5Y5Z - chains T and U of the 26 polymer chains in the assembly; structure by electron microscopy, 6.70 A resolution (low resolution: residue-level contacts below are approximate; hydrogen-bond / salt-bridge calls are withheld).

Chain T (and U):
Protein: V-type ATP synthase, subunit K
From: Thermus thermophilus HB8
Notes: chain U of this document is another copy of the same molecule, construct and numbering; everything in this record applies to it too
UniProt: Q5SIT7 (Q5SIT7_THET8); residues -18 to 80 here correspond to UniProt positions 1-99 (UniProt number = residue number + 19)
Sequence (99 residues; numbered -18 to 80; the number before each row is that of its first residue; numbers below 1 keep their minus sign (Met-18 is residue -18)):
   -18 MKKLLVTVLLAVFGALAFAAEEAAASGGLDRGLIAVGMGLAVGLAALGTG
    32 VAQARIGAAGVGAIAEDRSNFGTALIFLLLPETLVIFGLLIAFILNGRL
Unresolved in the structure: -18 to 4

Interface between chain T and chain U:
Residue-residue contacts (13; chain T residue first):
  Gly8(T) - Ser7(U)
  Leu14(T) - Gly13(U)
  Ala22(T) - Gly20(U)
  Leu25(T) - Gly24(U)
  Leu25(T) - Leu28(U)
  Ala26(T) - Gly24(U)
  Gly29(T) - Leu28(U)
  Gly29(T) - Gly31(U)
  Ala33(T) - Gly31(U)
  Ala33(T) - Ala35(U)
  Ile37(T) - Ala35(U)
  Arg79(T) - Ala6(U)
  Arg79(T) - Ser7(U)
Interface residues without a listed pair, chain T (15 interface residues in all): Asp11, Ile15, Gly18, Leu21, Val32, Arg36
Interface residues without a listed pair, chain U (14 interface residues in all): Gly8, Leu10, Val17, Ala27, Val32, Ala39

Overview:
15 residues of chain T and 14 residues of chain U are in contact.
Chain T and chain U are both V-type ATP synthase, subunit K (Thermus thermophilus HB8); the structure,
V/A-type ATPase/synthase from Thermus thermophilus, rotational state 2, was determined by electron microscopy,
deposited together with 5Y5Y, 5Y5X and 5Y60.
